Entry 8Q50 (X-ray diffraction, 1.91 A resolution); this record covers chain A.

== Chain A ==
Protein: Nitrogenase iron protein 1
Organism: Methanothermococcus thermolithotrophicus DSM 2095
Reference sequence: P25767 (NIFH1_METTL); numbering as in UniProt (aligned over 1-284)
Sequence (284 residues; each row starts with the number of its first residue):
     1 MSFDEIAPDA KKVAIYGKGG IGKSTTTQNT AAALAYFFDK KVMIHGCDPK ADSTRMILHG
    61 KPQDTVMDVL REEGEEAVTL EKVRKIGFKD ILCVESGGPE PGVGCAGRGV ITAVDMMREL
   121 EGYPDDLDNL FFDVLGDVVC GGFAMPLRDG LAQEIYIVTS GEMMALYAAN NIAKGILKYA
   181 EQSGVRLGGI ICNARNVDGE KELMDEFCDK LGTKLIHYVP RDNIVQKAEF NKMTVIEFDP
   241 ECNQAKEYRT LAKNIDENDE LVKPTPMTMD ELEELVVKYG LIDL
Disordered / not traced: 1-4, 282-284
Metal / ion sites: Ca2+ near Asp9 (its only coordinating residue here); 2Fe-2S cluster Fe: Cys105, Cys140
Ligand contacts: 2Fe-2S cluster (FES): Cys105, Ala106, Gly107, Cys140, Gly141, Gly142, Phe143
Swiss-Prot annotation at these positions:
  - binding site (ATP): Gly17 to Ser24
  - binding site ([4Fe-4S] cluster): Cys105, Cys140
  - modified residue: Arg108 (ADP-ribosylarginine)

== In short ==
Ligands of chain A: 2Fe-2S cluster. Cys105 and Cys140 coordinate a 2Fe-2S cluster Fe ion. UniProt lists 8
ATP-binding residues and [4Fe-4S] cluster-binding residues Cys105 and Cys140.
Chain A is Nitrogenase iron protein 1 (Methanothermococcus thermolithotrophicus DSM 2095); the structure,
Nitrogenase Fe protein from Methanothermococcus thermolithotrophicus, tetragonal crystalline form at 1.91-A
resolution, was determined by X-ray diffraction, deposited together with 8Q5T, 8Q5V, 8Q5W and 8Q5X.
